PDB entry 4CYZ | X-ray diffraction, 2.40 A resolution | chains A and B of the 6 polymer chains in the assembly

[Chain A]
Molecule: Hemagglutinin
Source organism: Influenza A virus (A/MALLARD/SWEDEN/51/2002 (H10N2))
Notes: fragment: ha1, residues 18-335
UniProt: E0YNJ7 (E0YNJ7_9INFA); the construct lacks a stretch of the UniProt sequence and is renumbered around it, so the offset changes along the chain: 11-127 = UniProt 18-134; 128-158 = UniProt 136-166; 159-261 = UniProt 169-271; 263-276 = UniProt 272-285; 1 more segments
Sequence (318 residues; row label = number of the first residue in the row; note: 1 number in that range is skipped by the numbering (no residue carries it; nothing is unmodelled there); a row labelled like 158A-158B holds insertion residues (158A, then the next letters in order)):
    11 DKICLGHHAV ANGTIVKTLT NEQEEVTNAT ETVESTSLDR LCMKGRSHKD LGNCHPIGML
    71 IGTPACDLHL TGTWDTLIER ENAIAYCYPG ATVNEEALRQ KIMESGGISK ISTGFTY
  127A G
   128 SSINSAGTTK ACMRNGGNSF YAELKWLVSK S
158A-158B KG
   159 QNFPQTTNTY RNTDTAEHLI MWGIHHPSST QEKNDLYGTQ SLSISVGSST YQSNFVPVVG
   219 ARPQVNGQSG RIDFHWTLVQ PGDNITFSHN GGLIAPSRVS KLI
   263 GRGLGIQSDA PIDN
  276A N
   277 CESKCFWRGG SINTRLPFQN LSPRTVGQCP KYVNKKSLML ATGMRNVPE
Cystine bridges: Cys52-Cys277, Cys64-Cys76, Cys97-Cys139, Cys281-Cys305
Covalent attachments: N-acetylglucosamine (NAG) linked to Asn38, Asn242

[Chain B]
Molecule: Hemagglutinin
Source organism: Influenza A virus (A/MALLARD/SWEDEN/51/2002 (H10N2))
Notes: fragment: ha2, residues 341-513
UniProt: E0YNJ7 (E0YNJ7_9INFA); residues 1-172 here correspond to UniProt positions 341-512 (UniProt number = residue number + 340)
Sequence (172 residues; row label = number of the first residue in the row):
     1 GLFGAIAGFI ENGWEGMVDG WYGFRHQNAQ GTGQAADYKS TQAAIDQITG KLNRLIEKTN
    61 TEFESIESEF SEIEHQIGNV INWTKDSITD IWTYQAELLV AMENQHTIDM ADSEMLNLYE
   121 RVRKQLRQNA EEDGKGCFEI YHACDDSCME SIRNNTYDHS QYREEALLNR LN
Cystine bridges: Cys144-Cys148
Covalent attachments: N-acetylglucosamine (NAG) linked to Asn82
Residues lining bound ligands: N-acetylglucosamine (NAG; 2-acetamido-2-deoxy-beta-D-glucopyranose): Glu150, Asn154, Thr156

[Interface between chain A and chain B]
Inter-chain disulfides: Cys14(A)-Cys137(B)
Contacting residue pairs (129):
  Asp11(A) - Gln27(B)  hydrogen bond (backbone-backbone)
  Asp11(A) - Phe138(B)
  Asp11(A) - Glu139(B)
  Asp11(A) - Ile140(B)  hydrogen bond (backbone-backbone)
  Lys12(A) - His26(B)
  Lys12(A) - Gln27(B)  hydrogen bond (backbone-backbone)
  Lys12(A) - Asp133(B)
  Lys12(A) - Cys137(B)
  Lys12(A) - Phe138(B)
  Ile13(A) - Arg25(B)
  Ile13(A) - Cys137(B)
  Ile13(A) - Phe138(B)  hydrogen bond (backbone-backbone)
  Ile13(A) - Ile140(B)  hydrophobic
  Ile13(A) - Met149(B)  hydrophobic
  Ile13(A) - Ile152(B)  hydrophobic
  Cys14(A) - Trp14(B)
  Cys14(A) - Gly23(B)
  Cys14(A) - Phe24(B)
  Cys14(A) - Arg25(B)  hydrogen bond (backbone-backbone)
  Cys14(A) - Gly136(B)
  Cys14(A) - Cys137(B)  disulfide
  Leu15(A) - Trp14(B)
  Leu15(A) - Gly23(B)
  Leu15(A) - Phe24(B)  hydrophobic
  Leu15(A) - Leu118(B)  hydrophobic
  Leu15(A) - Tyr119(B)  hydrophobic
  Leu15(A) - Gly136(B)  hydrogen bond (backbone-backbone)
  Leu15(A) - Phe138(B)  hydrophobic
  Gly16(A) - Trp14(B)
  Gly16(A) - Tyr22(B)
  Gly16(A) - Gly23(B)  hydrogen bond (backbone-backbone)
  Gly16(A) - Met115(B)
  His17(A) - Ile6(B)
  His17(A) - Ile10(B)
  His17(A) - Asn12(B)
  His17(A) - Gly13(B)
  His17(A) - Trp14(B)  hydrogen bond (backbone-backbone)
  His17(A) - Trp21(B)
  His18(A) - Trp14(B)
  His18(A) - Met17(B)
  His18(A) - Gly20(B)
  His18(A) - Trp21(B)  hydrogen bond (backbone-backbone)
  Ala19(A) - Gly13(B)
  Ala19(A) - Trp14(B)  hydrogen bond (backbone-backbone)
  Ala19(A) - Glu15(B)
  Val20(A) - Glu15(B)
  Ala21(A) - Glu15(B)
  Val26(A) - Asn104(B)
  Lys27(A) - Val100(B)
  Lys27(A) - Ala101(B)
  Lys27(A) - Asn104(B)  hydrogen bond (backbone-side chain)
  Thr28(A) - Ala101(B)
  Thr28(A) - Asn104(B)
  Thr28(A) - Gln105(B)  hydrogen bond
  Thr28(A) - Ile108(B)
  Leu29(A) - Ala101(B)  hydrogen bond (backbone-backbone)
  Leu29(A) - Gln105(B)  hydrogen bond (backbone-side chain)
  Thr30(A) - Gln105(B)  hydrogen bond (backbone-side chain)
  Glu34(A) - Ile108(B)
  Val36(A) - Ile108(B)  hydrophobic
  Thr40(A) - Leu52(B)
  Thr42(A) - Leu55(B)
  Glu89(A) - Phe70(B)
  Arg90(A) - Phe70(B)
  Glu91(A) - Phe70(B)
  Glu106(A) - Ser68(B)
  Glu106(A) - Ser71(B)
  Arg109(A) - Ser68(B)
  Glu114(A) - Glu64(B)
  Arg264(A) - Glu64(B)  salt bridge
  Gln269(A) - Glu67(B)
  Gln269(A) - Ser68(B)  hydrogen bond
  Gln269(A) - Glu69(B)  hydrogen bond (side chain-backbone)
  Gln269(A) - Phe70(B)
  Ser270(A) - Phe70(B)
  Arg284(A) - Glu69(B)  salt bridge
  Arg284(A) - Phe70(B)
  Arg291(A) - Ile56(B)
  Pro293(A) - Leu55(B)
  Phe294(A) - Ala96(B)  hydrophobic
  Arg300(A) - Glu67(B)  salt bridge
  Arg300(A) - Ser68(B)
  Arg300(A) - Glu69(B)  salt bridge
  Val302(A) - Phe63(B)
  Val302(A) - Glu64(B)
  Val302(A) - Ser65(B)
  Gly303(A) - Thr61(B)
  Gly303(A) - Glu62(B)
  Gly303(A) - Phe63(B)  hydrogen bond (backbone-backbone)
  Gln304(A) - Asn60(B)
  Gln304(A) - Thr61(B)
  Gln304(A) - Glu62(B)  hydrogen bond
  Lys307(A) - Phe63(B)
  Lys307(A) - Trp92(B)
  Tyr308(A) - Thr89(B)
  Val309(A) - Trp92(B)
  Val309(A) - Thr93(B)
  Asn310(A) - Thr89(B)
  Asn310(A) - Thr93(B)  hydrogen bond (backbone-side chain)
  Lys311(A) - Glu97(B)  salt bridge
  Leu314(A) - Ala96(B)  hydrophobic
  Leu314(A) - Glu97(B)
  Met315(A) - Val100(B)
  Met315(A) - Asn104(B)  hydrogen bond (backbone-side chain)
  Leu316(A) - Glu103(B)
  Leu316(A) - Asn104(B)
  Ala317(A) - Asn104(B)  hydrogen bond (backbone-side chain)
  Ala317(A) - Thr107(B)
  Thr318(A) - Trp21(B)
  Thr318(A) - Ile48(B)
  Gly319(A) - Trp21(B)
  Gly319(A) - Thr107(B)
  Met320(A) - Ile6(B)  hydrophobic
  Met320(A) - Trp21(B)  hydrophobic
  Met320(A) - Tyr22(B)  hydrophobic
  Met320(A) - Ala111(B)  hydrophobic
  Arg321(A) - Gly1(B)
  Arg321(A) - Ile6(B)
  Arg321(A) - Ala7(B)
  Arg321(A) - Ile108(B)
  Val323(A) - Ala7(B)  hydrophobic
  Val323(A) - Glu11(B)
  Val323(A) - Asn12(B)
  Val323(A) - Gly13(B)  hydrogen bond (backbone-backbone)
  Pro324(A) - Asn12(B)
  Pro324(A) - Glu15(B)
  Glu325(A) - Asn12(B)
  Glu325(A) - Gly13(B)
  Glu325(A) - Glu15(B)
Other interface residues (no listed pair), chain A (57 interface residues in all): Gln110, Leu266, Asp271, Pro299
Other interface residues (no listed pair), chain B (65 interface residues in all): Asn28, Thr59, Ile66, Lys85, Asp90, Leu98, Met102, Val122

[Overview]
57 residues of chain A face 65 of chain B across their interface, with 1 disulfide bond, 23 hydrogen bonds and
5 salt bridges. Among the polar pairs are Arg264(A)-Glu64(B), Arg284(A)-Glu69(B) and Arg300(A)-Glu67(B). Bound
to chain B: N-acetylglucosamine. Covalently linked N-acetylglucosamine: at Asn38(A) and Asn242(A).
Chain A is Hemagglutinin and chain B is Hemagglutinin, both from Influenza A virus (A/MALLARD/SWEDEN/51/2002
(H10N2)); the structure, Structure of the A_mallard_Sweden_51_2002 H10 Avian Haemmaglutinin in complex with
avian receptor analog LSTA, was determined by X-ray diffraction together with 4CYV, 4CYW, 4CZ0 and 4D00 from
the same study.
